7YI0 - chains F and E of the 6 polymer chains in the assembly; structure by electron microscopy, 3.20 A resolution.

# Chain F
Protein: Transcriptional regulatory protein RCO1
Source organism: Saccharomyces cerevisiae S288C
UniProt: Q04779 (RCO1_YEAST); residue numbers follow UniProt; this construct covers 1-684
Sequence (684 residues; each row starts with the number of its first residue):
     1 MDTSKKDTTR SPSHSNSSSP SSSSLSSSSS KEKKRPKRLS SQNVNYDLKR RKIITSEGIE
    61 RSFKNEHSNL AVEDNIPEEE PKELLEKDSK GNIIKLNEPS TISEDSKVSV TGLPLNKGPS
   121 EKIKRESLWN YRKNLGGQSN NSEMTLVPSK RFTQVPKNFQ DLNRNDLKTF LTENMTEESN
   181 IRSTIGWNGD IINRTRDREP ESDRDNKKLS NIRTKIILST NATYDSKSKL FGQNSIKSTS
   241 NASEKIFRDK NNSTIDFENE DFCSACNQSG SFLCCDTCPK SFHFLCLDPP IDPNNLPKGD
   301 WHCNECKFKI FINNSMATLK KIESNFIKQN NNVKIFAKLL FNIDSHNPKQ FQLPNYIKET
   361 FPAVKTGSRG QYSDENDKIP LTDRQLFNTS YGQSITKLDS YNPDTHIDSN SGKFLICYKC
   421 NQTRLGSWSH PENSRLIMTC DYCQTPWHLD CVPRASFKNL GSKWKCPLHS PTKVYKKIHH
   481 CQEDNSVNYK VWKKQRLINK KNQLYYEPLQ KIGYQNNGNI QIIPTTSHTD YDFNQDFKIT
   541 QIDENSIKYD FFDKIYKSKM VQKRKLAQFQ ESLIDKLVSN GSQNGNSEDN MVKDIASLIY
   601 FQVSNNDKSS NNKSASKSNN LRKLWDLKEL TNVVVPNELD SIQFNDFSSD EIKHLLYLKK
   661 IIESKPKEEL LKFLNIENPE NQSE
Not modelled in the structure: 1-261, 359-544, 568-684
Construct notes: engineered mutation Ala567 (Phe in Q04779)
Ion coordination: Zn2+ site 1: Cys263, Cys266, Cys286; Zn2+ site 2: Cys275, Cys278
UniProt features mapped onto this chain:
  - zinc finger: Glu260 to Lys309 (PHD-type 1), Phe414 to Thr472 (PHD-type 2)
  - modified residue: Met1 (N-acetylmethionine), Ser68 (Phosphoserine), Ser683 (Phosphoserine)

# Chain E
Protein: Chromatin modification-related protein EAF3
Source organism: Saccharomyces cerevisiae S288C
UniProt: Q12432 (EAF3_YEAST); residue numbers follow UniProt; this construct covers 1-401
Sequence (401 residues; numbered 1 to 401; the number before each row is that of its first residue):
     1 MVDLEQEFAL GGRCLAFHGP LMYEAKILKI WDPSSKMYTS IPNDKPGGSS QATKEIKPQK
    61 LGEDESIPEE IINGKCFFIH YQGWKSSWDE WVGYDRIRAY NEENIAMKKR LANEAKEAKK
   121 SLLEQQKKKK LSTSLGGPSN GGKRKGDSRS NASISKSTSQ SFLTSSVSGR KSGRSSANSL
   181 HPGSSLRSSS DQNGNDDRRR SSSLSPNMLH HIAGYPTPKI SLQIPIKLKS VLVDDWEYVT
   241 KDKKICRLPA DVTVEMVLNK YEHEVSQELE SPGSQSQLSE YCAGLKLYFD KCLGNMLLYR
   301 LERLQYDELL KKSSKDQKPL VPIRIYGAIH LLRLISVLPE LISSTTMDLQ SCQLLIKQTE
   361 DFLVWLLMHV DEYFNDKDPN RSDDALYVNT SSQYEGVALG M
Not modelled in the structure: 1-220, 375-401
UniProt features mapped onto this chain:
  - modified residue: Ser201 (Phosphoserine)

# How chain F and chain E interact
Residue-residue contacts (68; chain F residue first):
  Cys266(F) - Arg300(E)
  Gln268(F) - Arg300(E)
  Leu285(F) - Arg303(E)
  Leu287(F) - Arg303(E)  hydrogen bond (backbone-side chain)
  Asp288(F) - Tyr306(E)  hydrogen bond
  Pro289(F) - Leu310(E)  hydrophobic
  Pro290(F) - Asp307(E)
  Pro290(F) - Leu310(E)
  Val333(F) - Ala283(E)  hydrophobic
  Val333(F) - Gly284(E)
  Val333(F) - Leu287(E)  hydrophobic
  Lys334(F) - Glu280(E)  hydrogen bond (backbone-side chain)
  Ile335(F) - Glu280(E)  hydrogen bond (backbone-side chain)
  Ile335(F) - Met347(E)
  Ile335(F) - Ser351(E)
  Phe336(F) - Tyr281(E)
  Phe336(F) - Gly284(E)
  Phe336(F) - Leu285(E)
  Phe336(F) - Leu355(E)  hydrophobic
  Lys338(F) - Thr345(E)
  Lys338(F) - Thr346(E)
  Leu339(F) - Tyr288(E)
  Leu339(F) - Leu341(E)
  Leu339(F) - Thr345(E)
  Leu340(F) - Leu287(E)
  Leu340(F) - Tyr288(E)  hydrophobic
  Leu340(F) - Lys291(E)
  Asn342(F) - Thr345(E)
  Ile343(F) - Tyr288(E)  hydrophobic
  Ile343(F) - Lys291(E)
  Ile343(F) - Cys292(E)  hydrophobic
  Ile343(F) - Asn295(E)
  Asp344(F) - Lys291(E)  salt bridge
  His346(F) - Asn295(E)
  Asn347(F) - Asn295(E)
  Pro348(F) - Asn295(E)
  Lys349(F) - Asn295(E)  hydrogen bond (backbone-backbone)
  Lys349(F) - Met296(E)
  Gln350(F) - Leu298(E)
  Gln350(F) - Tyr299(E)
  Gln350(F) - Arg300(E)  hydrogen bond (side chain-backbone)
  Phe351(F) - Met296(E)
  Phe351(F) - Leu298(E)  hydrogen bond (backbone-backbone)
  Phe351(F) - Tyr299(E)
  Phe351(F) - Arg333(E)
  Leu353(F) - Trp236(E)  hydrophobic
  Leu353(F) - Tyr299(E)
  Pro354(F) - Ser336(E)
  Tyr356(F) - Ile224(E)
  Tyr356(F) - Ser336(E)  hydrogen bond (side chain-backbone)
  Ile357(F) - Lys229(E)
  Ile357(F) - Val233(E)  hydrophobic
  Lys358(F) - Trp236(E)
  Lys554(F) - Pro272(E)
  Lys554(F) - Gln275(E)
  Lys554(F) - Ser276(E)
  Lys554(F) - Ser279(E)
  Lys557(F) - Gln275(E)
  Ser558(F) - Glu270(E)  hydrogen bond (side chain-backbone)
  Ser558(F) - Ser271(E)
  Ser558(F) - Pro272(E)
  Ser558(F) - Gln275(E)
  Val561(F) - Ser266(E)
  Val561(F) - Gln267(E)
  Val561(F) - Leu269(E)
  Val561(F) - Glu270(E)
  Gln562(F) - Glu270(E)
  Lys565(F) - Glu270(E)
Also at the interface, not in a pair above, chain F (40 interface residues in all): Ser269, His283, Cys286, Glu323, Asn330, Asn332
Also at the interface, not in a pair above, chain E (45 interface residues in all): Leu232, Glu268, Gly294, Leu297, Ile342, Ser344

# Summary
40 residues of chain F face 45 of chain E across their interface, with 9 hydrogen bonds and 1 salt bridge.
Polar contacts include Asp344(F)-Lys291(E), Leu287(F)-Arg303(E) and Asp288(F)-Tyr306(E). Cys263(F), Cys266(F)
and Cys286(F) coordinate Zn2+ site 1. Cys275(F) and Cys278(F) form the Zn2+ site 2.
Chain F is Transcriptional regulatory protein RCO1 and chain E is Chromatin modification-related protein EAF3,
both from Saccharomyces cerevisiae S288C; the structure, Cryo-EM structure of Rpd3S complex, was determined by
electron microscopy together with 7YI1, 7YI2, 7YI3, 7YI4 and 7YI5 from the same study.
